Entry 8DJQ (X-ray diffraction, 2.80 A resolution); this record covers chains C and D of the 4 polymer chains in the assembly.

== Chain C (and D) ==
Protein: Beta sliding clamp
Organism: Mycolicibacterium thermoresistibile ATCC 19527
Notes: chain D of this document is another copy of the same molecule, construct and numbering; everything in this record applies to it too
Reference sequence: G7CIP4 (G7CIP4_MYCT3); residue numbers follow UniProt; this construct covers 1-397
Sequence (397 residues; numbered 1 to 397; the number before each row is that of its first residue):
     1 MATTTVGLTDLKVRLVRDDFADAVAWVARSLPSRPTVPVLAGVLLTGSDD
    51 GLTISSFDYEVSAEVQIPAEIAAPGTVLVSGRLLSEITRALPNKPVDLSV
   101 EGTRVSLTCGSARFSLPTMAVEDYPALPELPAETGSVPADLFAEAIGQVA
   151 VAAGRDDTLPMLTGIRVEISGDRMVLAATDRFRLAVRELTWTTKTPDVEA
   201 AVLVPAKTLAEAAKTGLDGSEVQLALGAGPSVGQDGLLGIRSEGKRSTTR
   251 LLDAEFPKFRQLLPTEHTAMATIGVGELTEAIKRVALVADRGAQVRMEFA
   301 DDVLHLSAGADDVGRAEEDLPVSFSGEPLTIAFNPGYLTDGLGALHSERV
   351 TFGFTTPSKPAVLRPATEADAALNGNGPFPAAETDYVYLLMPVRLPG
Not modelled in the structure: 1-7, 229-234, 397 (chain D: 1, 229-235, 397)
Ligand contacts: acetyl group (ACE): Pro-392, Val-393, Arg-394

== Chain C / chain D interface ==
Pairs across the interface (50):
  Leu-83(C) / Leu-287(D)
  Leu-83(C) / Val-313(D)
  Glu-86(C) / Leu-287(D)
  Ile-87(C) / Leu-287(D)  hydrophobic
  Ala-90(C) / Arg-284(D)  hydrogen bond (backbone-side chain)
  Ala-90(C) / Leu-287(D)  hydrophobic
  Pro-92(C) / Arg-284(D)
  Arg-104(C) / Asp-311(D)  salt bridge
  Arg-104(C) / Gly-314(D)
  Arg-104(C) / Arg-315(D)
  Ser-111(C) / Glu-317(D)
  Ser-111(C) / Glu-318(D)
  Ser-111(C) / Asp-319(D)
  Ala-112(C) / Glu-317(D)
  Arg-113(C) / His-305(D)
  Arg-113(C) / Ala-316(D)
  Arg-113(C) / Glu-317(D)  salt bridge
  Arg-113(C) / Glu-318(D)
  Arg-113(C) / Asp-319(D)  salt bridge
  Phe-114(C) / Arg-284(D)
  Phe-114(C) / Arg-315(D)
  Phe-114(C) / Ala-316(D)  hydrophobic
  Ser-115(C) / Gly-314(D)
  Ser-115(C) / Arg-315(D)  hydrogen bond (backbone-backbone)
  Pro-117(C) / Asp-312(D)
  Pro-117(C) / Val-313(D)
  Arg-284(C) / Ala-90(D)  hydrogen bond (side chain-backbone)
  Arg-284(C) / Pro-92(D)
  Arg-284(C) / Phe-114(D)
  Leu-287(C) / Glu-86(D)
  Leu-287(C) / Ile-87(D)  hydrophobic
  His-305(C) / Arg-113(D)
  Asp-311(C) / Arg-104(D)  hydrogen bond (backbone-side chain)
  Asp-312(C) / Pro-117(D)
  Val-313(C) / Leu-83(D)
  Val-313(C) / Pro-117(D)
  Gly-314(C) / Arg-104(D)
  Gly-314(C) / Ser-115(D)
  Gly-314(C) / Pro-117(D)
  Arg-315(C) / Arg-104(D)
  Arg-315(C) / Phe-114(D)
  Arg-315(C) / Ser-115(D)  hydrogen bond (backbone-backbone)
  Ala-316(C) / Arg-113(D)
  Ala-316(C) / Phe-114(D)  hydrophobic
  Glu-317(C) / Ala-112(D)
  Glu-317(C) / Arg-113(D)  salt bridge
  Glu-318(C) / Ser-111(D)
  Glu-318(C) / Ala-112(D)
  Asp-319(C) / Ser-111(D)  hydrogen bond (backbone-side chain)
  Asp-319(C) / Arg-113(D)  salt bridge
Other interface residues (no listed pair), chain C (26 interface residues in all): Val-288, Ala-310
Other interface residues (no listed pair), chain D (28 interface residues in all): Leu-91, Leu-116, Val-288, Ala-310

== Summary ==
26 residues of chain C and 28 residues of chain D are in contact; the contacts include 6 hydrogen bonds and 5
salt bridges. Among the polar pairs are Arg-104(C)/Asp-311(D), Arg-113(C)/Glu-317(D) and
Arg-113(C)/Asp-319(D). Ligands of chain C: acetyl group.
Chain C and chain D are both Beta sliding clamp (Mycolicibacterium thermoresistibile ATCC 19527); the
structure, Sliding-clamp-DnaE1 peptide, was determined by X-ray diffraction.
